PDB entry 7Q4U | electron microscopy, 4.39 A resolution (low resolution: residue-level contacts below are approximate; hydrogen-bond / salt-bridge calls are withheld) | chains C and E of the 48 polymer chains in the assembly

# Chain C
Protein: DNA-directed RNA polymerase subunit beta
From: Mycobacterium tuberculosis (strain ATCC 25618 / H37Rv)
Notes: EC 2.7.7.6; engineered mutation(s): L2E3G4C5 -> V
UniProt: P9WGY9 (RPOB_MYCTU); residue numbers follow UniProt; this construct covers 6-1178
Sequence (1174 residues; each row starts with the number of its first residue):
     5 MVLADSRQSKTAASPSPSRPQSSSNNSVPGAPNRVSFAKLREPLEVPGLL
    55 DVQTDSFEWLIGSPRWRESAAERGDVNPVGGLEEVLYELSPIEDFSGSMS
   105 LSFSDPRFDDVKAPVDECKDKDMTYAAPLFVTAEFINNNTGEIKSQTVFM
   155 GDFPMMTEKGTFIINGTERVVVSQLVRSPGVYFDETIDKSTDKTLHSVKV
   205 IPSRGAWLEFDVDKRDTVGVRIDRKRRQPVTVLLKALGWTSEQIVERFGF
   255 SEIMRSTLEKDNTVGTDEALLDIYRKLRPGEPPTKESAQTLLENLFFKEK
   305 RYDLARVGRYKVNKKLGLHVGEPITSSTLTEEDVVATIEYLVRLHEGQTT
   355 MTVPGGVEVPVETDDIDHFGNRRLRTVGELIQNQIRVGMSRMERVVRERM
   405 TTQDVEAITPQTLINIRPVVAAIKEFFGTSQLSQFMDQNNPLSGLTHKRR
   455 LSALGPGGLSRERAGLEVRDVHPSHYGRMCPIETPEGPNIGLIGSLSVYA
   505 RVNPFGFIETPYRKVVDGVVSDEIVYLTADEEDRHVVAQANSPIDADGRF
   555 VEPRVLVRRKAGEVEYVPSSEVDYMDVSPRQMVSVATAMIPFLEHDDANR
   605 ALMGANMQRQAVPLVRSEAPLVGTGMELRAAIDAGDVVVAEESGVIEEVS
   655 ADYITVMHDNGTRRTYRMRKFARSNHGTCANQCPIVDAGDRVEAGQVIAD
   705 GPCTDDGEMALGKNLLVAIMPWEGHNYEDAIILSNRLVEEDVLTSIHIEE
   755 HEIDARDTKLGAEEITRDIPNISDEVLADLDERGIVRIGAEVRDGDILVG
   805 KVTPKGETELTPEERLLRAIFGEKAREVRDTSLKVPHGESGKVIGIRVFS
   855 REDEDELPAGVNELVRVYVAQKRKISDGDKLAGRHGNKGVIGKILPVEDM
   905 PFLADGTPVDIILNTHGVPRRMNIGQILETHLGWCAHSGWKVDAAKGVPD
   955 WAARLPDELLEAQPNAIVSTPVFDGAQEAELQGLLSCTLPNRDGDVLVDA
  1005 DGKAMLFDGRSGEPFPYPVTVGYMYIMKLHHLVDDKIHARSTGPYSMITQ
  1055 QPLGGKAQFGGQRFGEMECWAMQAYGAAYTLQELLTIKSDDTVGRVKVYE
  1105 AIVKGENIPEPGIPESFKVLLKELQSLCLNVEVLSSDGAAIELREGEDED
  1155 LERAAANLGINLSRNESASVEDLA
Disordered / not traced: 5-28, 1141-1178
Construct notes: initiating methionine (5); conflict V6 (Ile in P9WGY9)

# Chain E
Protein: DNA-directed RNA polymerase subunit omega
From: Mycobacterium tuberculosis (strain ATCC 25618 / H37Rv)
Notes: EC 2.7.7.6
UniProt: P9WGY5 (RPOZ_MYCTU); numbering as in UniProt (aligned over 1-110)
Sequence (110 residues; row label = number of the first residue in the row):
     1 MSISQSDASLAAVPAVDQFDPSSGASGGYDTPLGITNPPIDELLDRVSSK
    51 YALVIYAAKRARQINDYYNQLGEGILEYVGPLVEPGLQEKPLSIALREIH
   101 ADLLEHTEGE
Disordered / not traced: 1-27

# How chain C and chain E interact
Residue-residue contacts (5; chain C residue first):
  Y1079(C) - Y51(E)
  G1109(C) - N65(E)
  G1109(C) - N69(E)
  N1111(C) - R62(E)
  N1111(C) - N65(E)
Interface residues without a listed pair, chain C (6 interface residues in all): G1080, Y1083, E1110
Interface residues without a listed pair, chain E (6 interface residues in all): I55, D66

# Summary
Chain C and chain E each contribute 6 residues to their interface.
Chain C is DNA-directed RNA polymerase subunit beta and chain E is DNA-directed RNA polymerase subunit omega,
both from Mycobacterium tuberculosis (strain ATCC 25618 / H37Rv); the structure, Cryo-EM structure of
Mycobacterium tuberculosis RNA polymerase holoenzyme octamer comprising sigma factor SigB, was determined by
electron microscopy (same publication as 7Z8Q, 7ZF2, 7Q59 and 7PP4).
